9JGH - chains C and L of the 15 polymer chains in the assembly; structure by electron microscopy, 3.70 A resolution.

Chain C (and L):
Name: tube tail protein
From: Bacillus subtilis
Notes: chain L of this document is another copy of the same molecule, construct and numbering; everything in this record applies to it too
UniProt: A0A162TY69 (A0A162TY69_BACIU); residue numbers follow UniProt; this construct covers 1-264
Chain sequence (270 residues; numbered 1 to 270; the number before each row is that of its first residue):
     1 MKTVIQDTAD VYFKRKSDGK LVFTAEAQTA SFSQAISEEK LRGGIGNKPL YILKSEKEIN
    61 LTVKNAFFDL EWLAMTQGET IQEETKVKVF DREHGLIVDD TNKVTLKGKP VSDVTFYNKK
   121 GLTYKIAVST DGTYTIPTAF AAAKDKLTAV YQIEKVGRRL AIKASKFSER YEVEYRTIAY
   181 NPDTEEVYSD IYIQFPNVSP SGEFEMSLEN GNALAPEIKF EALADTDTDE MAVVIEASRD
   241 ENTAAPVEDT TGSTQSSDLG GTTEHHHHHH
Unresolved in the structure: 90-152, 242-270 (chain L: 242-270)
Sequence notes: expression tag (265-270)

How chain C and chain L interact:
Contacting residue pairs (6; chain C residue first):
  Gly44(C) - Thr8(L)
  Gly44(C) - Glu26(L)
  Ile45(C) - Asp7(L)
  Ile45(C) - Thr8(L)
  Ile45(C) - Asp10(L)
  Gly46(C) - Asp7(L)  hydrogen bond (backbone-side chain)
Other interface residues (no listed pair), chain C (4 interface residues in all): Leu50
Other interface residues (no listed pair), chain L (6 interface residues in all): Ala27, Phe67

Summary:
Chain C and chain L form an interface of 4 and 6 residues respectively; the contacts include 1 hydrogen bond.
Its one hydrogen-bonded contact is Gly46(C)-Asp7(L).
Both chains are tube tail protein (Bacillus subtilis). Entry 9JGH (cryo-EM structure of the TTP polymer at the
tube's end) was determined by electron microscopy, deposited together with 9JGI.
